PDB entry 6UCU | electron microscopy, 3.06 A resolution | chains A and J of the 10 polymer chains in the assembly

Chain A:
Protein: Mitochondrial import receptor subunit TOM40
Source organism: Saccharomyces cerevisiae (strain ATCC 204508 / S288c)
Reference sequence: P23644 (TOM40_YEAST); residues 1-387 here = UniProt positions 1-387
Sequence (397 residues; each row starts with the number of its first residue):
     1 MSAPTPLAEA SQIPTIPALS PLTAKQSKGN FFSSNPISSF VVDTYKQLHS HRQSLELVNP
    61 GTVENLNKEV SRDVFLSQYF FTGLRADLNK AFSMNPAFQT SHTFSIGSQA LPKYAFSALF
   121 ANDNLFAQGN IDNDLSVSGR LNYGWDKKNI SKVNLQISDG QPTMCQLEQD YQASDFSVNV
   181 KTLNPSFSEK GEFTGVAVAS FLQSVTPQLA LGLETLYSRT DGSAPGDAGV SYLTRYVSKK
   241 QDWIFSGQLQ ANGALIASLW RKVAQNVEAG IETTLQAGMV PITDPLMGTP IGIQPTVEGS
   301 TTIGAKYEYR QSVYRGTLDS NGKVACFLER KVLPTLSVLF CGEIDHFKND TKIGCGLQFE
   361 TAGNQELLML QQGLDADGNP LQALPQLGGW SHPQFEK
Disordered / not traced: 1-48, 277-294, 374-397
Sequence notes: expression tag (388-397)
From the paper describing this entry:
  - mutagenesis - K90A/H102A: abolished binding to Mitochondrial import receptor subunit TOM7
  - mutagenesis - K90A/H102A: decreased growth in response to Tom7
  - mutagenesis - D87N/E329N/E360N, D87N/D132N/D134N/E329N/E360N: decreased growth
  - binding site for dodecyl-beta-D-maltoside: Arg330 (proposed by the authors, not directly observed)

Chain J:
Protein: Mitochondrial import receptor subunit TOM22
Source organism: Saccharomyces cerevisiae (strain ATCC 204508 / S288c)
Reference sequence: P49334 (TOM22_YEAST); residues 1-152 here = UniProt positions 1-152
Sequence (162 residues; numbered 1 to 162; the number before each row is that of its first residue):
     1 MVELTEIKDD VVQLDEPQFS RNQAIVEEKA SATNNDVVDD EDDSDSDFED EFDENETLLD
    61 RIVALKDIVP PGKRQTISNF FGFTSSFVRN AFTKSGNLAW TLTTTALLLG VPLSLSILAE
   121 QQLIEMEKTF DLQSDANNIL AQGEKDAAAT ANGGHHHHHH HH
Disordered / not traced: 1-85, 136-162
Sequence notes: expression tag (153-162)
Curated features (UniProtKB/Swiss-Prot):
  - modified residue (Phosphoserine): Ser44, Ser46

How chain A and chain J interact:
Contacting residue pairs (12; chain A residue first):
  Leu84(A) with Leu108(J), hydrophobic
  Ala86(A) with Leu107(J), hydrophobic
  Phe104(A) with Trp100(J); Thr103(J)
  Ser105(A) with Trp100(J)
  Ile106(A) with Trp100(J), hydrophobic
  Lys113(A) with Trp100(J), hydrogen bond (backbone-side chain)
  Leu333(A) with Leu115(J), hydrophobic; Leu118(J), hydrophobic
  Leu336(A) with Val111(J), hydrophobic
  Val338(A) with Leu115(J), hydrophobic
  Leu357(A) with Val111(J), hydrophobic
Other interface residues (no listed pair), chain A (13 interface residues in all): Tyr114, Val332, Phe359
Other interface residues (no listed pair), chain J (8 interface residues in all): Asn97

Overview:
Chain A and chain J form an interface of 13 and 8 residues respectively; the contacts include 1 hydrogen bond.
The hydrogen-bonded pair is Lys113(A)-Trp100(J). The paper reports a binding site for dodecyl-beta-D-maltoside
at Arg330(A); D87N/E329N/E360N and D87N/D132N/D134N/E329N/E360N of chain A reduce growth.
Chain A is Mitochondrial import receptor subunit TOM40 and chain J is Mitochondrial import receptor subunit
TOM22, both from Saccharomyces cerevisiae (strain ATCC 204508 / S288c); the structure, Cryo-EM structure of
the mitochondrial TOM complex from yeast (dimer), was determined by electron microscopy (same publication as
6UCV).
